Entry 3X1L (X-ray diffraction, 2.10 A resolution); this record covers chains D and I of the 10 polymer chains in the assembly.

Chain D:
Protein: Cmr4
From: Archaeoglobus fulgidus DSM 4304
Reference sequence: O28416 (O28416_ARCFU); numbering as in UniProt (aligned over 1-355)
Chain sequence (357 residues; row label = number of the first residue in the row; numbers below 1 keep their minus sign (Met-1 is residue -1)):
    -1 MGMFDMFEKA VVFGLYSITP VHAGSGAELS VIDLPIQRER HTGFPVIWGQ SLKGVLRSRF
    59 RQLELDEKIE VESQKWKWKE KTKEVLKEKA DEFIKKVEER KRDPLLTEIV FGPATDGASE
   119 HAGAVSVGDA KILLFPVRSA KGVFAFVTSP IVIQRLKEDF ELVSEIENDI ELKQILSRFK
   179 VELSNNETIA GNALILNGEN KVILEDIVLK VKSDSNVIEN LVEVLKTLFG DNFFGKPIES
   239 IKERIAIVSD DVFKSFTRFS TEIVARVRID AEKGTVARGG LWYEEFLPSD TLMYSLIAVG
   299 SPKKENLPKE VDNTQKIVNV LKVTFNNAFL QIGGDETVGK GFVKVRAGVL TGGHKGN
Not modelled in the structure: -1 to 0, 71, 172-177, 212-214, 235-238, 303-304, 348-355
Construct notes: expression tag (-1 to 0)

Chain I:
Molecule: 39-nt RNA strand
Sequence (39 nucleotides; numbered 1 to 39; the number before each row is that of its first residue):
     1 AUUGAAAGUU GUAGUAUGCG GUCCUUGCGG CUGAGAGCA
Not modelled in the structure: 33-39

How chain D and chain I interact:
Contacting residue pairs (59; chain D residue first):
  His20(D) - A16(I)  phosphate contact
  Ala21(D) - A16(I)  phosphate contact
  Gly22(D) - U15(I)  sugar contact
  Gly22(D) - A16(I)  hydrogen bond to the phosphate
  Ser23(D) - U15(I)  base contact
  Gly24(D) - U15(I)  base contact
  Gln48(D) - G14(I)  sugar contact
  Gln48(D) - U15(I)  phosphate contact
  Ser49(D) - G14(I)  hydrogen bond to the phosphate
  Ser49(D) - U15(I)  hydrogen bond to the phosphate
  Lys51(D) - U12(I)  salt bridge to the phosphate
  Lys51(D) - A13(I)  salt bridge to the phosphate
  Gly52(D) - G14(I)  sugar contact
  Val53(D) - G14(I)  base contact
  Arg55(D) - U12(I)  phosphate contact
  Arg55(D) - A13(I)  salt bridge to the phosphate
  Ser56(D) - G14(I)  base contact
  Phe109(D) - U12(I)  phosphate contact
  Phe109(D) - A13(I)  phosphate contact
  Gly110(D) - U12(I)  sugar contact
  Pro111(D) - U12(I)  hydrogen bond to the sugar
  Ala112(D) - U12(I)  sugar contact
  Thr113(D) - U12(I)  hydrogen bond to the sugar
  Thr113(D) - A13(I)  sugar contact
  Ala116(D) - G11(I)  hydrogen bond to the sugar
  Ala116(D) - U12(I)  sugar contact
  Ser117(D) - G11(I)  hydrogen bond to the base
  His119(D) - G11(I)  hydrogen bond to the sugar
  Ala120(D) - G11(I)  phosphate contact
  Ala120(D) - U12(I)  phosphate contact
  Gly121(D) - G11(I)  phosphate contact
  Gly121(D) - U12(I)  hydrogen bond to the phosphate
  Ala263(D) - G21(I)  base contact
  Arg264(D) - G21(I)  phosphate contact
  Val265(D) - C19(I)  hydrogen bond to the sugar
  Val265(D) - G20(I)  sugar contact
  Val265(D) - G21(I)  hydrogen bond to the phosphate
  Arg266(D) - G18(I)  base contact
  Arg266(D) - C19(I)  hydrogen bond to the base
  Arg266(D) - G20(I)  phosphate contact
  Ile267(D) - G20(I)  hydrogen bond to the phosphate
  Ile267(D) - U22(I)  sugar contact
  Gly272(D) - U22(I)  hydrogen bond to the sugar
  Gly272(D) - C23(I)  sugar contact
  Thr273(D) - C23(I)  sugar contact
  Val274(D) - G21(I)  base contact
  Val274(D) - U22(I)  base contact
  Leu279(D) - G21(I)  base contact
  Trp280(D) - C19(I)  base contact
  Gln329(D) - G14(I)  hydrogen bond to the base
  Ile330(D) - G14(I)  base contact
  Gly331(D) - G14(I)  hydrogen bond to the base
  Gly331(D) - A16(I)  phosphate contact
  Gly332(D) - A16(I)  hydrogen bond to the phosphate
  Gly332(D) - U17(I)  phosphate contact
  Asp333(D) - U17(I)  hydrogen bond to the phosphate
  Glu334(D) - U17(I)  phosphate contact
  Thr335(D) - G18(I)  phosphate contact
  Thr335(D) - C19(I)  phosphate contact
Interface residues without a listed pair, chain D (41 interface residues in all): Gln35, Tyr281

Summary:
The interface between chain D and chain I involves 41 residues on one side and 13 on the other, with 18
hydrogen bonds and 3 salt bridges. Polar pairs include Ser117(D)-G11(I), Arg266(D)-C19(I) and
Gln329(D)-G14(I).
Here chain D is Cmr4 (Archaeoglobus fulgidus DSM 4304) and chain I is a 39-nt RNA strand. Entry 3X1L (Crystal
Structure of the CRISPR-Cas RNA Silencing Cmr Complex Bound to a Target Analog) was determined by X-ray
diffraction.
